PDB entry 6EM8 | electron microscopy, 8.40 A resolution (very low resolution: no residue pairs are listed; an interface is given only as per-side residue counts) | chains A and C of the 10 polymer chains in the assembly

Chain A (and C):
Molecule: ATP-dependent Clp protease ATP-binding subunit ClpC
From: Staphylococcus aureus
Notes: chain C of this document is another copy of the same molecule, construct and numbering; everything in this record applies to it too
Reference sequence: W8U1E4 (W8U1E4_STAAU); the construct lacks a stretch of the UniProt sequence and is renumbered around it, so the offset changes along the chain: 1-587 = UniProt 1-587; 592-595 = UniProt 588-591; 596-818 = UniProt 596-818
Sequence (818 residues; row label = number of the first residue in the row; note: 4 numbers in that range are skipped by the numbering (no residue carries them; nothing is unmodelled there); a row labelled like 595A-595D holds insertion residues (595A, then the next letters in order)):
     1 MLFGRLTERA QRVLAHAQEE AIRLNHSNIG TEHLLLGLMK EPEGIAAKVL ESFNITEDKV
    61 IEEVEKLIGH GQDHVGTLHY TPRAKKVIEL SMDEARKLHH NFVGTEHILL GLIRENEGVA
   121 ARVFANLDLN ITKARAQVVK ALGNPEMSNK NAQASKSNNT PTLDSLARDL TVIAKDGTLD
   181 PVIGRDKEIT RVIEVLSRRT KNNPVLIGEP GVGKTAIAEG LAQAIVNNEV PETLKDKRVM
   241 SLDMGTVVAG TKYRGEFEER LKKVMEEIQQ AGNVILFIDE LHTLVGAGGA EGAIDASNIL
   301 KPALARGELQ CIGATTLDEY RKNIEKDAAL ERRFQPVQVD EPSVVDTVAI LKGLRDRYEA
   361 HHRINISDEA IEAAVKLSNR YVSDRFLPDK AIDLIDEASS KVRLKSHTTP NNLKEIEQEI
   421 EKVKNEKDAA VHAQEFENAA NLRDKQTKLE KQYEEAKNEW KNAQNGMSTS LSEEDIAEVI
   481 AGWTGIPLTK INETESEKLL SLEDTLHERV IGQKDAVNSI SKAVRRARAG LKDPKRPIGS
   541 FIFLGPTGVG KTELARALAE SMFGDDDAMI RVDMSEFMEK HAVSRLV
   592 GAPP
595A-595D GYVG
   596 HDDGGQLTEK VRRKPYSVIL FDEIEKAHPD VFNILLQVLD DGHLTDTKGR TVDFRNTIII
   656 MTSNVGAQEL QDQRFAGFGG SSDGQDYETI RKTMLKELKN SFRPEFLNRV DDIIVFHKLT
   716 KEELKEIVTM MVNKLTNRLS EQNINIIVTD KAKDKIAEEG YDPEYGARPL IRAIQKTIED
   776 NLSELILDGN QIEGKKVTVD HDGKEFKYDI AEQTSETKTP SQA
Disordered / not traced: 1-4, 70-79, 113-115, 160-161, 248-254, 288-295, 465, 537-538, 595A-595D, 670-678, 795-818 (chain C: 1-161, 248-254, 288-295, 465, 537-538, 595A-595D, 670-678, 795-818)
What the authors report for this chain:
  - mutagenesis - D444A: increased catalytic activity
  - mutagenesis - F436A, R443A: increased catalytic activity on ATP
  - mutagenesis - C311T/E435C, C311T/E437C: unchanged catalytic activity on MecA
  - mutagenesis - F436A, R443A: decreased stability in response to ClpP
  - mutagenesis - F436A: decreased growth in response to 100 muM IPTG
  - mutagenesis - F436A: abolished binding to MecA
  - mutagenesis - E280A/E618A: abolished catalytic activity (proposed by the authors, not directly observed)
  - mutagenesis - E280A/F436A/E618A: increased binding to FITC-casein

Chain A / chain C interface:
At this resolution (8 A) residue pairs are not listed: 7 residues of chain A and 7 of chain C lie at the interface.

In short:
The chain A/chain C interface involves 7 residues from each chain. From the paper: F436A and R443A of chain A
increase catalytic activity on ATP; F436A and R443A of chain A reduce stability in response to ClpP; 7
substitutions were tested in all.
Both chains are ATP-dependent Clp protease ATP-binding subunit ClpC (Staphylococcus aureus). Entry 6EM8
(S.aureus ClpC resting state, C2 symmetrised) was determined by electron microscopy, deposited together with
6EM9 and 6EMW.
